Entry 2WGH (X-ray diffraction, 2.30 A resolution); this record covers chains A and B.

== Chain A (and B) ==
Protein: Ribonucleoside-diphosphate reductase large subunit
Source organism: Homo sapiens
Notes: EC 1.17.4.1; fragment: r1 subunit, residues 75-742; chain B of this document is another copy of the same molecule, construct and numbering; everything in this record applies to it too
UniProt: P23921 (RIR1_HUMAN); residues 75-742 here = UniProt positions 75-742
Sequence (676 residues; numbered 74 to 749; the number before each row is that of its first residue):
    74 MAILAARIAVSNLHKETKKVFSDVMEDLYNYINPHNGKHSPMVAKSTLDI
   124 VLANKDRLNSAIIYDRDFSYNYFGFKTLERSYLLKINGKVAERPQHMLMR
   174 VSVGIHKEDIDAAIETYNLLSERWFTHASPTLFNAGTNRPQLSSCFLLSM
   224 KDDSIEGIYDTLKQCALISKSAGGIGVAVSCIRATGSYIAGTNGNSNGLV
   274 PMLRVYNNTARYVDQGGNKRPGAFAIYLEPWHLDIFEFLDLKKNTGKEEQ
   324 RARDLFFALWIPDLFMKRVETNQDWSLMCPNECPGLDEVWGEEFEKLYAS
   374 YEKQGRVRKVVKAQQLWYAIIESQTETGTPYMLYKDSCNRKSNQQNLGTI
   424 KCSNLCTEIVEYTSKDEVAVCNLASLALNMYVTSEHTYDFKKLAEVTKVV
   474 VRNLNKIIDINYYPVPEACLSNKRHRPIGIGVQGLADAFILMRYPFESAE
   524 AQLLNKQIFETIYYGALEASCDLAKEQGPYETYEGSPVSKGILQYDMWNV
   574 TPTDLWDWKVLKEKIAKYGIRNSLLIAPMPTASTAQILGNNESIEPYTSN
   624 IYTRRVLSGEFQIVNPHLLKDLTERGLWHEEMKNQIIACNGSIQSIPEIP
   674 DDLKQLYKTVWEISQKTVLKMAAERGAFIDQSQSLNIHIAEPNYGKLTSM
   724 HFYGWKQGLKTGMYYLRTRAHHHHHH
Unresolved in the structure: 74-76, 626-634, 651-663, 743-749 (chain B: 74-77, 626-634, 652, 745-749)
Construct notes: expression tag (74, 743-749)
UniProt features mapped onto this chain:
  - active site: N427 (Proton acceptor), C429 (Cysteine radical intermediate), E431 (Proton acceptor)
  - binding site (GDP): S202, S217, N427, E431, T604 to T607
  - binding site (dTTP): D226 to I228, K243, R256, A263, G264
  - site: C218 (Important for hydrogen atom transfer), C444 (Important for hydrogen atom transfer), Y737 (Important for electron transfer), Y738 (Important for electron transfer)
  - modified residue: K376 (N6-acetyllysine)
  - natural variant: R381 (R381C: In PEOB6; uncertain significance; R381H: In PEOB6; uncertain significance), N427 (N427K: Found at heterozygosity in a patient with features of progressive external ophthalmoplegia with mitochondrial DNA deletions; uncertain significance)

== How chain A and chain B interact ==
Contacting residue pairs (49; chain A residue first):
  I228(A) - A239(B)  hydrophobic
  I228(A) - Y285(B)  hydrophobic
  E229(A) - K236(B)
  I231(A) - Y285(B)
  Y232(A) - L235(B)  hydrophobic
  Y232(A) - K236(B)
  Y232(A) - A239(B)  hydrophobic
  Y232(A) - T282(B)  hydrogen bond
  Y232(A) - Y285(B)
  D233(A) - K236(B)  salt bridge
  L235(A) - L235(B)  hydrophobic
  K236(A) - E229(B)  salt bridge
  K236(A) - D233(B)  salt bridge
  A239(A) - I228(B)  hydrophobic
  A239(A) - Y232(B)  hydrophobic
  L240(A) - I228(B)  hydrophobic
  L240(A) - E229(B)
  K243(A) - T265(B)
  T265(A) - K243(B)
  T265(A) - G289(B)
  T265(A) - G290(B)  hydrogen bond (backbone-backbone)
  N270(A) - D287(B)
  G271(A) - Y285(B)
  P274(A) - Y285(B)  hydrophobic
  M275(A) - Y285(B)
  R277(A) - N281(B)  hydrogen bond (backbone-side chain)
  V278(A) - N281(B)
  V278(A) - T282(B)
  N281(A) - R277(B)
  N281(A) - V278(B)
  N281(A) - N281(B)
  T282(A) - Y232(B)  hydrogen bond
  T282(A) - V278(B)
  R284(A) - R277(B)
  R284(A) - E322(B)
  Y285(A) - I228(B)  hydrophobic
  Y285(A) - I231(B)
  Y285(A) - Y232(B)
  Y285(A) - P274(B)  hydrophobic
  Y285(A) - M275(B)
  V286(A) - I228(B)  hydrophobic
  D287(A) - N270(B)
  G289(A) - T265(B)
  G290(A) - T265(B)
  G290(A) - N266(B)
  G290(A) - G267(B)
  K292(A) - N270(B)
  E321(A) - E321(B)
  E322(A) - R284(B)
Also at the interface, not in a pair above, chain A (33 interface residues in all): N106, Y261, G264, N266, G267
Also at the interface, not in a pair above, chain B (32 interface residues in all): N106, R212, L240, Y261, G271, V286

== Summary ==
33 residues of chain A and 32 residues of chain B are in contact; the contacts include 4 hydrogen bonds and 3
salt bridges. Polar pairs include D233(A)-K236(B), K236(A)-E229(B) and Y232(A)-T282(B).
Both chains are Ribonucleoside-diphosphate reductase large subunit (Homo sapiens). Entry 2WGH (Human
Ribonucleotide reductase R1 subunit (RRM1) in complex with dATP and Mg) was determined by X-ray diffraction
together with 3HNC, 3HNE, 3HNF and 3PAW from the same study.
